Entry 8WDU (electron microscopy, 2.24 A resolution); this record covers chains C and L of the 36 polymer chains in the assembly.

# Chain C
Name: Photosynthetic reaction center cytochrome c subunit
Source organism: Allochromatium vinosum DSM 180
Reference sequence: O82947 (CYCR_ALLVD); residue numbers follow UniProt; this construct covers 1-383
Sequence (383 residues; numbered 1 to 383; the number before each row is that of its first residue):
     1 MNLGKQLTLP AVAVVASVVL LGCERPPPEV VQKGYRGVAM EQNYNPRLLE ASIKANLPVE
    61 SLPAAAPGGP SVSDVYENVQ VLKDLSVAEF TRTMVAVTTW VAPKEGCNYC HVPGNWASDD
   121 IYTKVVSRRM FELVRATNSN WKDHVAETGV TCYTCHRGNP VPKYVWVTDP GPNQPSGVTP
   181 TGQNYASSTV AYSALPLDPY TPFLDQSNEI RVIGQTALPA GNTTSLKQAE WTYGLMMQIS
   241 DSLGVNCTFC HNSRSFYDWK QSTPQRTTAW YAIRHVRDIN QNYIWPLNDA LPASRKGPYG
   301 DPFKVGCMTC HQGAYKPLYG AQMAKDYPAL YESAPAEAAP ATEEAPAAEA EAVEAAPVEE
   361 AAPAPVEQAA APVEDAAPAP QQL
Disordered / not traced: 1-22, 334-383
Covalent attachments: palmitic acid (PLM) linked to C23
Bound ions: heme Fe (4 sites), coordinated by M94, H111, M130, H144, H156, M236, H251, H311; Mg2+: Q183, E230 (shared with 1 residue of chain M)
Residues lining bound ligands:
  - heme (HEM), molecule 1: Y76, E77, N78, V79, Q80, V81, L82, F90, M94, V95, V97, T98, V101, G106, C107, C110, H111, W116, A117, K124, S127, R128, F131
  - heme (HEM), molecule 2: V97, V101, Y109, C110, Y122, T123, V126, S127, M130, F131, L133, V134, V150, T151, C152, C155, H156, P160, V161, P162, V165, I279, I284, L291, R295, F303, K304, V305, T309, C310
  - heme (HEM), molecule 3: H144, V145, A146, T148, G149, V150, L204, I239, L243, F249, Q265, T268, A269, A272, I273, H275, V276, I279, V305, G306, C307, C310, H311, Y315, K316, P317
  - heme (HEM), molecule 4: I210, R211, V212, I213, T232, Y233, M236, M237, I239, S240, L243, V245, N246, C247, F249, C250, H251, F256, Y257, W259, Q265, R266, A269, W270, I273, R274
  - Z41 ((2S)-3-hydroxypropane-1,2-diyl dihexadecanoate): E24, R25, P26

# Chain L
Name: Reaction center protein L chain
Source organism: Allochromatium vinosum DSM 180
Reference sequence: P51762 (RCEL_ALLVD); residues 1-278 here = UniProt positions 1-278
Sequence (278 residues; row label = number of the first residue in the row):
     1 MAMLSFERKY RVRGGTLIGG DLFDFWVGPF YVGFFGVAGF FFALLGVLLI VWGATIGPNA
    61 ELQTYNIWQI SIAPPDLSYG LGMAPMTEGG LWQIITICAI GAFVSWALRE VEICRKLGIG
   121 FHIPFAFAFA IGAYLVLVVV RPILMGAWGH GFPYGILSHL DWVSNVGYQF LHFHYNPAHM
   181 LAITFFFTNC LALSMHGSLI LSVTNPQKGE EVKTSEHENT FFRDIVGYSI GALAIHRLGL
   241 FLALSAVFWS AVCIVISGPF WTRGWPEWWN WWLELPLW
Disordered / not traced: 1
Bound ions: Fe ion: H196, H236 (shared with 3 residues of chain M)
Residues lining bound ligands:
  - bacteriochlorophyll a (BCL), molecule 1: V47, I50, F103, Y134, L137, F152, I156, L157, H159, L160, W162, V163
  - bacteriochlorophyll a (BCL), molecule 2: F103, F127, A130, I131, A133, Y134, L137, W162, V163, S164, V166, G167, Y168, F173, H174, H179, A182, I183, F186, F187, V247, S250, A251, C253, I254
  - bacteriochlorophyll a (BCL), molecule 3: V163, Y168, H174, F187
  - bacteriochlorophyll a (BCL), molecule 4: H174, H179, M180, I183, T184, F187, T188, L191
  - bacteriopheophytin a (BPH), molecule 1: F42, A43, G46, V47, I50, I95, C98, A99, A102, F103, W106, E110, I123, A126, F127, F129, A130, Y134, F152, Y154, G155, I156, H159, F186, A243, L244, V247
  - bacteriopheophytin a (BPH), molecule 2: F187, C190, L191, S194, M195, I225, V226
  - menaquinone 8 (MQ8): F25, V27, F30, Y31, V32, G36, V37, F40, W106, R109
  - Ubiquinone-8 (UQ8), molecule 1: L22, F23, F34, F35, V37, A38, F41, F42, L45, I97, C98, I100, G101, V104, S105
  - Ubiquinone-8 (UQ8), molecule 2: T184, F185, T188, L191, A192, M195, H196, L199, I200, E218, N219, F222, V226, Y228, S229, I230, G231, A232, I235, L238, L242
  - Ubiquinone-8 (UQ8), molecule 3: W269, W271, W272, L277, W278
  - Z41 ((2S)-3-hydroxypropane-1,2-diyl dihexadecanoate): V136, V140, F248, A251, V252, V255, I256, F260

# Interface between chain C and chain L
Residue-residue contacts (72):
  C23(C) - F260(L)
  C23(C) - W261(L)
  E24(C) - P259(L)
  E24(C) - F260(L)  hydrogen bond (backbone-backbone)
  E24(C) - W261(L)
  E24(C) - T262(L)  hydrogen bond
  E24(C) - R263(L)  salt bridge
  R25(C) - P259(L)
  P26(C) - L144(L)
  P26(C) - P259(L)
  P26(C) - F260(L)
  P27(C) - L144(L)
  P27(C) - M145(L)
  P28(C) - M145(L)
  P28(C) - G258(L)
  P28(C) - T262(L)
  V30(C) - L77(L)  hydrophobic
  V30(C) - H150(L)
  Q32(C) - D76(L)  hydrogen bond
  Q32(C) - L77(L)  hydrogen bond (side chain-backbone)
  Y35(C) - P58(L)
  R36(C) - A73(L)  hydrogen bond (side chain-backbone)
  R36(C) - P74(L)  hydrogen bond (side chain-backbone)
  R36(C) - P75(L)
  R36(C) - D76(L)
  R36(C) - T87(L)  hydrogen bond (side chain-backbone)
  R36(C) - E88(L)  salt bridge
  R36(C) - G89(L)
  G37(C) - P74(L)
  G37(C) - P153(L)
  G37(C) - W162(L)
  V38(C) - D161(L)
  V38(C) - N165(L)  hydrogen bond (backbone-side chain)
  A39(C) - W162(L)
  A39(C) - N165(L)
  A39(C) - V166(L)  hydrophobic
  A39(C) - Q169(L)  hydrogen bond (backbone-side chain)
  E41(C) - L77(L)
  E41(C) - H150(L)  salt bridge
  E41(C) - Q169(L)  hydrogen bond
  N43(C) - M145(L)
  N43(C) - Q169(L)  hydrogen bond
  N45(C) - T262(L)
  L48(C) - R263(L)
  A186(C) - L273(L)  hydrophobic
  A191(C) - P266(L)
  A191(C) - E267(L)
  Y192(C) - P266(L)
  Y192(C) - E267(L)
  Y192(C) - N270(L)  hydrogen bond
  Y192(C) - L273(L)  hydrophobic
  S193(C) - Y175(L)
  S193(C) - P266(L)
  A194(C) - Y175(L)  hydrogen bond (backbone-side chain)
  Y233(C) - Y168(L)
  Y233(C) - L171(L)  hydrogen bond (side chain-backbone)
  Y233(C) - H172(L)
  M237(C) - L171(L)  hydrophobic
  S240(C) - L171(L)
  V245(C) - L171(L)
  N246(C) - Y168(L)
  N246(C) - Q169(L)
  N246(C) - L171(L)
  C247(C) - Y168(L)  hydrogen bond (side chain-backbone)
  C247(C) - L171(L)  hydrophobic
  T248(C) - N165(L)
  N252(C) - N165(L)  hydrogen bond
  S253(C) - S164(L)  hydrogen bond
  S253(C) - N165(L)  hydrogen bond (backbone-side chain)
  S253(C) - Y168(L)
  R254(C) - D161(L)  salt bridge
  F256(C) - Y168(L)  hydrophobic
Other interface residues (no listed pair), chain C (37 interface residues in all): M40, L195, D241, H251
Other interface residues (no listed pair), chain L (34 interface residues in all): F170

# Summary
37 residues of chain C face 34 of chain L across their interface, with 18 hydrogen bonds and 4 salt bridges.
Polar contacts include E24(C)-R263(L), R36(C)-E88(L) and E41(C)-H150(L). Compound Z41 is bound between chain C
and chain L.
Here chain C is Photosynthetic reaction center cytochrome c subunit and chain L is Reaction center protein L
chain, both from Allochromatium vinosum DSM 180. Entry 8WDU (Photosynthetic LH1-RC complex from the purple
sulfur bacterium Allochromatium vinosum purified by sucrose density) was determined by electron microscopy,
deposited together with 8WDV.
